2OJG - chain A; structure by X-ray diffraction, 2.00 A resolution.

Chain A:
Protein: Mitogen-activated protein kinase 1
Source organism: Homo sapiens
Notes: EC 2.7.11.24
UniProtKB: P28482 (MK01_HUMAN); residues 0-358 here correspond to UniProt positions 1-359 (UniProt number = residue number + 1)
Sequence (380 residues; numbered -21 to 358; the number before each row is that of its first residue; numbers below 1 keep their minus sign (Met-21 is residue -21)):
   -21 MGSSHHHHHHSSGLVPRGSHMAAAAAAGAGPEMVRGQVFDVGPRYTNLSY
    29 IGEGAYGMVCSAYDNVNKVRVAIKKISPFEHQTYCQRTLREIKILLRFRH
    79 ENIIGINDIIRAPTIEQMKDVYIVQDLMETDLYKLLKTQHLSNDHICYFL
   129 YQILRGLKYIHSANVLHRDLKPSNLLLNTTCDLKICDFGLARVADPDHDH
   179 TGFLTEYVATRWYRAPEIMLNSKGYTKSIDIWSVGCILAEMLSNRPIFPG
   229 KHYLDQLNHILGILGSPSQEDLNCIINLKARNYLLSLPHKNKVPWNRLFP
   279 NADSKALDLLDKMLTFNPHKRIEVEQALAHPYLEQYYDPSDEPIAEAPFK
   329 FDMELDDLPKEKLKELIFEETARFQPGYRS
Not modelled in the structure: -21 to 16, 330-331, 356-358
Sequence notes: cloning artifact (-21 to -18, -11 to -1); expression tag (-17 to -12)
Curated features (UniProtKB/Swiss-Prot):
  - binding site (ATP): Lys53
  - modified residue: Ala1 (N-acetylalanine)
Residues lining bound ligands: 19A (n,N-dimethyl-4-(4-phenyl-1H-pyrazol-3-yl)-1H-pyrrole-2-carboxamide): Ile29, Gly30, Tyr34, Val37, Ala50, Lys52, Ile82, Gln103, Asp104, Leu105, Met106, Asp109, Lys112, Asn152, Leu154, Cys164, Asp165

In short:
Ligands of chain A: compound 19A. From UniProt: ATP-binding residue Lys53.
Chain A is Mitogen-activated protein kinase 1 (Homo sapiens); the structure, Crystal structure of ERK2 in
complex with N,N-dimethyl-4-(4-phenyl-1H-pyrazol-3-yl)-1H-pyrrole-2-carboxamide, was determined by X-ray
diffraction together with 2OJI, 2OJJ and 2OK1 from the same study.
